PDB entry 8ZB6 | electron microscopy, 3.10 A resolution | chains C and B of the 3 polymer chains in the assembly

== Chain C ==
Name: VP3
Source organism: Poliovirus 2
UniProt: J3SGQ4 (J3SGQ4_9ENTO); residues 1-238 here correspond to UniProt positions 341-578 (UniProt number = residue number + 340)
Chain sequence (238 residues; numbered 1 to 238; the number before each row is that of its first residue):
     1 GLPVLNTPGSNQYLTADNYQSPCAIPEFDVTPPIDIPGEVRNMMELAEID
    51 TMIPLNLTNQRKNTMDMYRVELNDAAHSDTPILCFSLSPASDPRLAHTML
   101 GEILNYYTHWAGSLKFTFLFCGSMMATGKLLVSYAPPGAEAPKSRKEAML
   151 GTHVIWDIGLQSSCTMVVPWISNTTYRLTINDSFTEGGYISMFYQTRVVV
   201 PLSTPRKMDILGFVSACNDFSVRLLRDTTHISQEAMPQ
Disordered / not traced: 236-238
Construct notes: conflict N59 (Ser399 in J3SGQ4), F85 (Leu425 in J3SGQ4), L178 (Gln518 in J3SGQ4)

== Chain B ==
Name: VP2
Source organism: Poliovirus 2
Notes: EC 3.4.22.29, 3.6.1.15, 3.4.22.28, 2.7.7.48
UniProt: Q80I02 (Q80I02_9ENTO); residues 1-271 here correspond to UniProt positions 70-340 (UniProt number = residue number + 69)
Chain sequence (271 residues; numbered 1 to 271; the number before each row is that of its first residue):
     1 SPNIEACGYSDRVMQLTLGNSTITTQEAANSVVAYGRWPEYIKDSEANPV
    51 DQPTEPDVAACRFYTLDTVTWRKESRGWWWKLPDALKDMGLFGQNMFYHY
   101 LGRAGYTVHVQCNASKFHQGALGVFAVPEMCLAGDSTTHMFTKYENANPG
   151 EKGGEFKGSFTLDTNATNPARNFCPVDYLFGSGVLAGNAFVYPHQIINLR
   201 TNNCATLVLPYVNSLSIDSMTKHNNWGIAILPLAPLDFATESSTEIPITL
   251 TIAPMCCEFNGLRNITVPRTQ
Disordered / not traced: 1-12, 46-51
From the paper describing this entry:
  - conformationally variable residues (order/disorder transition): G134 to P149, F160 to F173

== How chain C and chain B interact ==
Contacting residue pairs (64):
  I34(C) with S214(B)
  D35(C) with R37(B), salt bridge
  I36(C) with R37(B); N213(B)
  P37(C) with Y35(B), hydrophobic; R37(B); Y211(B)
  G38(C) with Y35(B)
  I49(C) with F190(B); V191(B), hydrophobic
  D50(C) with F190(B)
  T51(C) with G187(B); N188(B)
  M52(C) with G187(B), hydrogen bond (backbone-backbone); F190(B), hydrophobic
  N63(C) with Y178(B)
  T64(C) with R76(B); Y178(B)
  M65(C) with D177(B); Y178(B), hydrophobic
  Y68(C) with L185(B); A186(B); G187(B), hydrogen bond (side chain-backbone)
  R69(C) with P232(B); L233(B), hydrogen bond (side chain-backbone); P235(B)
  H97(C) with L185(B); N188(B)
  T98(C) with N188(B)
  M99(C) with N188(B), hydrogen bond (backbone-side chain); V191(B), hydrophobic
  L119(C) with I196(B), hydrophobic
  F120(C) with N198(B), hydrogen bond (backbone-side chain); R200(B)
  C121(C) with Q119(B); G120(B), hydrogen bond (backbone-backbone); A121(B), hydrophobic; N198(B); A234(B), hydrophobic
  G122(C) with R200(B), hydrogen bond (backbone-side chain)
  S123(C) with K116(B); H118(B); R200(B), hydrogen bond (backbone-side chain)
  M124(C) with K116(B), hydrogen bond (backbone-backbone); R200(B), hydrogen bond (backbone-side chain)
  M125(C) with K116(B); F117(B), hydrophobic
  A126(C) with R200(B), hydrogen bond (backbone-side chain)
  I158(C) with R200(B)
  S162(C) with T201(B)
  L202(C) with F117(B)
  S203(C) with F117(B); A239(B)
  T204(C) with F117(B); A239(B)
  P205(C) with F117(B); Q119(B); A239(B)
  K207(C) with Q119(B), hydrogen bond (backbone-side chain)
  M208(C) with Q119(B)
  D209(C) with Q119(B); P235(B)
  L211(C) with L233(B), hydrophobic
  F213(C) with F190(B), hydrophobic
Other interface residues (no listed pair), chain C (38 interface residues in all): M67, G159
Other interface residues (no listed pair), chain B (37 interface residues in all): P210, V212, L215, S216, L231, D237, F238, T240

== Overview ==
The interface between chain C and chain B involves 38 residues on one side and 37 on the other; the contacts
include 12 hydrogen bonds and 1 salt bridge. Polar pairs include D35(C)-R37(B), Y68(C)-G187(B) and
R69(C)-L233(B). From the paper: conformational variability at G134(B) and F160(B).
Here chain C is VP3 and chain B is VP2, both from Poliovirus 2. Entry 8ZB6 (Yeast-expressed polio type 2
stabilized virus-like particles) was determined by electron microscopy (same publication as 8ZH6).
